PDB entry 7O4T | X-ray diffraction, 2.10 A resolution | chains C and D of the 4 polymer chains in the assembly

[Chain C (and D)]
Protein: Putative acyltransferase Rv0859
Source organism: Mycobacterium tuberculosis (strain ATCC 25618 / H37Rv)
Notes: EC 2.3.1.-; chain D of this document is another copy of the same molecule, construct and numbering; everything in this record applies to it too
Reference sequence: O53871 (Y0859_MYCTU); residues 1-403 here = UniProt positions 1-403
Sequence (403 residues; each row starts with the number of its first residue):
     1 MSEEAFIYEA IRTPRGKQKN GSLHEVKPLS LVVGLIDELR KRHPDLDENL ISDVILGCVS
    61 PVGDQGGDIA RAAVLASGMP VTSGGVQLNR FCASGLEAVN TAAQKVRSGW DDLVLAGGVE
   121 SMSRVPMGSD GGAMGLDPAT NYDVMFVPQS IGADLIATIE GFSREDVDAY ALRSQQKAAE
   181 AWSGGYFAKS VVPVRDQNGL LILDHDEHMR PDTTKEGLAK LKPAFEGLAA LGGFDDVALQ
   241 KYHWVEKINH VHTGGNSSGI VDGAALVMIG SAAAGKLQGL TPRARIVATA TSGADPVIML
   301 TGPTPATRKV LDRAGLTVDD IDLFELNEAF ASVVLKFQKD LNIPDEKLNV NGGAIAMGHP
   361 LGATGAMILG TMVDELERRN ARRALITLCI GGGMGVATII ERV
Unresolved in the structure: 1 (chain D: fully traced)
Residues lining bound ligands:
  - coenzyme A (COA): Gln18, Lys19, Cys92, Met127, Gln149, Gln175, Arg210, Thr213, Leu218, Leu221, Ala224, Phe225, Thr253, Gly254, Gly255, Ser257, Ser258, Ile260, Ala329, Phe330, His359, Leu361
  - 3'-phosphate-adenosine-5'-diphosphate (PAP): Ile159, His243, Trp244
Reported in the primary citation:
  - catalytic residues: Cys92, His359 (citing earlier work)

[Chain C / chain D interface]
Contacting residue pairs (114):
  Ser2(C) - Met1(D)
  Lys27(C) - Asp137(D)  salt bridge
  Leu29(C) - Ala133(D)  hydrophobic
  Leu29(C) - Thr140(D)
  Asp53(C) - Arg90(D)  salt bridge
  Pro61(C) - Pro61(D)  hydrophobic
  Pro61(C) - Asp130(D)
  Val62(C) - Val62(D)  hydrophobic
  Val62(C) - Asp130(D)
  Gly63(C) - Asp130(D)  hydrogen bond (backbone-backbone)
  Gly63(C) - Gly131(D)
  Gly63(C) - Gly132(D)  hydrogen bond (backbone-backbone)
  Gly66(C) - Asp130(D)
  Gly66(C) - Gly131(D)
  Gly66(C) - Gly132(D)
  Gly67(C) - Phe91(D)
  Gly67(C) - Asp130(D)  hydrogen bond (backbone-side chain)
  Gly67(C) - Gly131(D)  hydrogen bond (backbone-backbone)
  Gly67(C) - Met134(D)
  Asp68(C) - Asn89(D)
  Asp68(C) - Arg90(D)
  Asp68(C) - Phe91(D)
  Arg71(C) - Gly392(D)  hydrogen bond (side chain-backbone)
  Arg71(C) - Gly393(D)
  Arg71(C) - Met394(D)
  Ala72(C) - Met134(D)  hydrophobic
  Leu75(C) - Met134(D)  hydrophobic
  Leu75(C) - Val144(D)  hydrophobic
  Leu75(C) - Gly392(D)
  Val81(C) - Gly293(D)
  Val81(C) - Ala294(D)
  Val81(C) - Pro296(D)
  Val81(C) - Gly393(D)
  Thr82(C) - Ser292(D)
  Thr82(C) - Gly293(D)
  Gly84(C) - Arg90(D)
  Gly84(C) - Met394(D)
  Gly85(C) - Arg90(D)
  Gly85(C) - Met394(D)
  Val86(C) - Asn89(D)
  Val86(C) - Arg90(D)
  Gln87(C) - Gln87(D)  hydrogen bond
  Gln87(C) - Leu88(D)
  Gln87(C) - Asn89(D)  hydrogen bond (backbone-backbone)
  Leu88(C) - Gln87(D)
  Asn89(C) - Asp68(D)
  Asn89(C) - Val86(D)
  Asn89(C) - Gln87(D)  hydrogen bond (backbone-backbone)
  Arg90(C) - Asp53(D)  salt bridge
  Arg90(C) - Asp68(D)
  Arg90(C) - Gly84(D)
  Arg90(C) - Gly85(D)
  Arg90(C) - Val86(D)
  Phe91(C) - Gly67(D)
  Phe91(C) - Asp68(D)
  Glu97(C) - Lys105(D)  salt bridge
  Thr101(C) - Thr101(D)
  Thr101(C) - Lys105(D)
  Gln104(C) - Gln104(D)
  Gln104(C) - Lys105(D)  hydrogen bond
  Gln104(C) - Ser108(D)
  Gln104(C) - Trp110(D)
  Gln104(C) - Asp111(D)  hydrogen bond
  Lys105(C) - Glu97(D)  salt bridge
  Lys105(C) - Thr101(D)
  Lys105(C) - Gln104(D)  hydrogen bond
  Arg107(C) - Met1(D)  hydrogen bond (backbone-backbone)
  Arg107(C) - Ser108(D)  hydrogen bond (side chain-backbone)
  Arg107(C) - Trp110(D)
  Ser108(C) - Met1(D)
  Ser108(C) - Gln104(D)
  Ser108(C) - Arg107(D)  hydrogen bond (backbone-side chain)
  Trp110(C) - Gln104(D)
  Trp110(C) - Arg107(D)
  Trp110(C) - Ile286(D)
  Trp110(C) - Val287(D)
  Trp110(C) - Ala288(D)  hydrophobic
  Trp110(C) - Thr289(D)
  Trp110(C) - Arg313(D)  hydrogen bond (backbone-side chain)
  Asp111(C) - Gln104(D)  hydrogen bond
  Asp130(C) - Pro61(D)
  Asp130(C) - Val62(D)
  Asp130(C) - Gly63(D)  hydrogen bond (backbone-backbone)
  Asp130(C) - Gly66(D)
  Asp130(C) - Gly67(D)  hydrogen bond (side chain-backbone)
  Gly131(C) - Gly63(D)
  Gly131(C) - Gly67(D)
  Gly132(C) - Gly63(D)  hydrogen bond (backbone-backbone)
  Gly132(C) - Gly66(D)
  Ala133(C) - Leu29(D)  hydrophobic
  Met134(C) - Gly67(D)
  Met134(C) - Ala72(D)  hydrophobic
  Met134(C) - Leu75(D)  hydrophobic
  Asp137(C) - Lys27(D)  salt bridge
  Ala139(C) - Lys27(D)
  Thr140(C) - Leu29(D)
  Val144(C) - Leu75(D)  hydrophobic
  Ile286(C) - Trp110(D)
  Val287(C) - Trp110(D)
  Ala288(C) - Trp110(D)  hydrophobic
  Thr289(C) - Trp110(D)
  Thr291(C) - Ser52(D)  hydrogen bond (side chain-backbone)
  Ser292(C) - Thr82(D)
  Gly293(C) - Val81(D)
  Gly293(C) - Thr82(D)
  Ala294(C) - Val81(D)
  Pro296(C) - Val81(D)
  Arg313(C) - Trp110(D)  hydrogen bond (side chain-backbone)
  Gly392(C) - Arg71(D)  hydrogen bond (backbone-side chain)
  Gly392(C) - Leu75(D)
  Gly393(C) - Arg71(D)
  Met394(C) - Arg71(D)
  Met394(C) - Gly84(D)
  Met394(C) - Gly85(D)
Interface residues without a listed pair, chain C (59 interface residues in all): Ser52, Asp64, Ala76, Gly109, Asp295, Lys309
Interface residues without a listed pair, chain D (57 interface residues in all): Ser2, Asp64, Ala76, Thr291, Asp295

[Overview]
The interface between chain C and chain D involves 59 residues on one side and 57 on the other, with 22
hydrogen bonds and 6 salt bridges. Among the polar pairs are Lys27(C)-Asp137(D), Asp53(C)-Arg90(D) and
Glu97(C)-Lys105(D). Bound to chain C: 3'-phosphate-adenosine-5'-diphosphate and coenzyme A. From the paper:
catalytic residues Cys92(C) and His359(C).
Chain C and chain D are both Putative acyltransferase Rv0859 (Mycobacterium tuberculosis (strain ATCC 25618 /
H37Rv)); the structure, Structure of Mycobacterium tuberculosis beta-oxidation trifunctional enzyme with
Coenzyme A bound at the hydratase, thiolase active ..., was determined by X-ray diffraction (same publication
as 7O1G, 7O1I, 7O1J, 7O1K, 7O1L, 7O1M and 4 further entries).
